Entry 8ZCA (X-ray diffraction, 2.50 A resolution); this record covers chains A and F of the 3 polymer chains in the assembly.

[Chain A]
Protein: 1C8 Fab light chain
Source organism: Homo sapiens
Notes: antibody fragment or engineered binder
Sequence (218 residues; numbered 1 to 218; the number before each row is that of its first residue):
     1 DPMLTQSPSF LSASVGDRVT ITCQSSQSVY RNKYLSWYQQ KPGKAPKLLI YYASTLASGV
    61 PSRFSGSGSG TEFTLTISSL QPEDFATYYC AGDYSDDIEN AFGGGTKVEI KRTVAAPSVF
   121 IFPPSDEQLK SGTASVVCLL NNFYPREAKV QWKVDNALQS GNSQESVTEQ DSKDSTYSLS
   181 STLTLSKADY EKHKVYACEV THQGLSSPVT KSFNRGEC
Not modelled in the structure: 1, 218
Cystine bridges: C23-C90, C138-C198
Metal / ion sites: Ca2+: D93, Y94, D97 (shared with 1 residue of chain D)
Reported in the primary citation:
  - Ca2+ coordination: D93, Y94, D97

[Chain F]
Protein: Leukocyte surface antigen CD47
Source organism: Homo sapiens
UniProt: Q08722 (CD47_HUMAN); residues 1-121 here correspond to UniProt positions 19-139 (UniProt number = residue number + 18)
Sequence (131 residues; numbered 1 to 131; the number before each row is that of its first residue):
     1 ELLFNKTKSV EFTFGNDTVV IPCFVTNMEA QNTTEVYVKW KFKGRDIYTF DGALNKSTVP
    61 TDFSSAKIEV SQLLKGDASL KMDKSDAVSH TGNYTCEVTE LTREGETIIE LKYRVVSWFS
   121 PGSHHHHHHH H
Not modelled in the structure: 116-131
Sequence notes: conflict G15 (Cys33 in Q08722); expression tag (122-131)
Modified / non-standard residues: E1 (pyroglutamic acid; PCA)
Cystine bridges: C23-C96
Covalent attachments: N-acetylglucosamine (NAG) linked to N16, N93

[Chain A / chain F interface]
Pairs across the interface (13):
  Y30(A) with Y37(F); K39(F), hydrogen bond; D46(F)
  R31(A) with Y37(F); T99(F)
  Y52(A) with E104(F), hydrogen bond
  S95(A) with G44(F); R45(F); D46(F), hydrogen bond (backbone-backbone)
  D96(A) with G44(F); R45(F)
  D97(A) with K41(F), salt bridge; G44(F), hydrogen bond (backbone-backbone)
Other interface residues (no listed pair), chain A (7 interface residues in all): Y34
Other interface residues (no listed pair), chain F (9 interface residues in all): E97
From the paper, about this interface:
  - residue pairs: R31(A)-Y37(F) (cation-pi contact)
  - epitope / paratope residues, chain A: R31(A), Y52(A), D97(A)
  - epitope / paratope residues, chain F: Y37(F)
  - hot spots on chain F (mutagenesis) - Y37A, K39A, K41A, D46A: decreased binding to Hu1C8

[In short]
7 residues of chain A and 9 residues of chain F are in contact, with 4 hydrogen bonds and 1 salt bridge. Polar
contacts include D97(A)-K41(F), Y30(A)-K39(F) and Y52(A)-E104(F). The paper describes a cation-pi contact
between R31(A) and Y37(F). From the paper: Y37A, K39A and K41A of chain F, among others, reduce binding to
Hu1C8; epitope/paratope residues R31(A), Y52(A) and Y37(F) among others.
Chain A is 1C8 Fab light chain and chain F is Leukocyte surface antigen CD47, both from Homo sapiens; the
structure, Crystal structure of human CD47 ECD bound to Fab of Hu1C8, was determined by X-ray diffraction.
